1IW7 - chains A and B of the 6 polymer chains in the assembly; structure by X-ray diffraction, 2.60 A resolution.

Chain A (and B):
Name: RNA polymerase alpha subunit
Organism: Thermus thermophilus
Notes: EC 2.7.7.6; chain B of this document is another copy of the same molecule, construct and numbering; everything in this record applies to it too
UniProtKB: Q9Z9H6 (RPOA_THETH); residues 1-315 here = UniProt positions 1-315
Amino-acid sequence (315 residues; row label = number of the first residue in the row):
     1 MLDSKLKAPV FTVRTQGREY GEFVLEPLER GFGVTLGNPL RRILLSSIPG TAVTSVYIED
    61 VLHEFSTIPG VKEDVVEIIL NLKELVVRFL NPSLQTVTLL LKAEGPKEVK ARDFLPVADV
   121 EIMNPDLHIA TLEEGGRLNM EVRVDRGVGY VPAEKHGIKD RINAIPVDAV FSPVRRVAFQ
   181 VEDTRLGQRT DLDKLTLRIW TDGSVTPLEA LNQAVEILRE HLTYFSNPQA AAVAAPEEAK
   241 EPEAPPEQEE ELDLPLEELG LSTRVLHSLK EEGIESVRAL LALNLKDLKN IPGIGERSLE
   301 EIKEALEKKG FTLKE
Unresolved in the structure: 230-315
Bound ions: Mg2+ site 1 near Lys7 (its only coordinating residue here); Mg2+ site 2: Arg30 (shared with Ser46(B) of chain B); Mg2+ site 3 near Thr51 (its only coordinating residue here); Mg2+ site 4 near Asp60 (its only coordinating residue here); Mg2+ site 5: Asn91, Pro92, Leu94; Mg2+ site 6: Arg112 (shared with 1 residue of chain D); Mg2+ site 7 near Asp119 (its only coordinating residue here); Mg2+ site 8 near Arg161 (its only coordinating residue here); Mg2+ site 9 near Gln188 (its only coordinating residue here); Mg2+ site 10 near Glu216 (its only coordinating residue here)

Interface between chain A and chain B:
Pairs across the interface - 56 pairs, chain A then chain B:
  Lys5(A) with Tyr224(B), hydrogen bond
  Ala8(A) with Tyr224(B), hydrophobic
  Pro9(A) with Tyr224(B)
  Val10(A) with Gln229(B)
  Phe11(A) with Tyr224(B); Phe225(B), hydrophobic; Asn227(B); Pro228(B); Gln229(B)
  Thr12(A) with Gln229(B)
  Val13(A) with Gln229(B), hydrogen bond (backbone-backbone)
  Leu25(A) with Tyr224(B); Phe225(B), hydrophobic
  Leu28(A) with His221(B)
  Arg30(A) with Lys155(B)
  Gly31(A) with Arg42(B), hydrogen bond (backbone-side chain)
  Phe32(A) with Ile43(B), hydrophobic; Ser47(B); Ile217(B), hydrophobic; His221(B)
  Thr35(A) with Pro39(B); Arg42(B), hydrogen bond; Ile43(B)
  Leu36(A) with Leu218(B), hydrophobic; His221(B)
  Pro39(A) with Thr35(B); Pro39(B), hydrophobic
  Leu40(A) with Phe225(B), hydrophobic
  Arg42(A) with Gly31(B), hydrogen bond (side chain-backbone); Thr35(B), hydrogen bond
  Ile43(A) with Phe32(B), hydrophobic; Thr35(B)
  Ser47(A) with Phe32(B)
  Arg189(A) with Lys155(B)
  Val215(A) with Leu222(B)
  Leu218(A) with Leu36(B), hydrophobic; Leu218(B), hydrophobic; Leu222(B), hydrophobic
  Arg219(A) with Arg219(B)
  His221(A) with Leu28(B); Phe32(B)
  Leu222(A) with Val215(B), hydrophobic; Leu218(B), hydrophobic
  Tyr224(A) with Lys5(B), hydrogen bond; Pro9(B), hydrophobic; Leu25(B)
  Phe225(A) with Phe11(B), hydrophobic; Leu25(B), hydrophobic; Leu40(B), hydrophobic; Leu211(B), hydrophobic
  Asn227(A) with Phe11(B)
  Pro228(A) with Phe11(B); Val13(B), hydrophobic
  Gln229(A) with Phe11(B), hydrogen bond (backbone-backbone); Thr12(B); Val13(B), hydrogen bond (backbone-backbone)
Interface residues without a listed pair, chain A (36 interface residues in all): Glu29, Val34, Asn38, Ser46, Ile217, Glu220
Interface residues without a listed pair, chain B (35 interface residues in all): Val34, Asn38, Ser46, Val148, Glu220, Ser226

Overview:
The interface between chain A and chain B involves 36 residues on one side and 35 on the other, with 9
hydrogen bonds. Polar contacts include Lys5(A)-Tyr224(B), Gly31(A)-Arg42(B) and Thr35(A)-Arg42(B). Asn91(A),
Pro92(A) and Leu94(A) form the Mg2+ site 5.
Both chains are RNA polymerase alpha subunit (Thermus thermophilus). Entry 1IW7 (Crystal structure of the RNA
polymerase holoenzyme from Thermus thermophilus at 2.6A resolution) was determined by X-ray diffraction.
